PDB entry 2VDR | X-ray diffraction, 2.40 A resolution | chains H and L of the 5 polymer chains in the assembly

# Chain H
Molecule: Monoclonal antibody 10E5 heavy chain
From: Mus musculus
Notes: antibody fragment or engineered binder
Amino-acid sequence (221 residues; numbered 1 to 221; the number before each row is that of its first residue):
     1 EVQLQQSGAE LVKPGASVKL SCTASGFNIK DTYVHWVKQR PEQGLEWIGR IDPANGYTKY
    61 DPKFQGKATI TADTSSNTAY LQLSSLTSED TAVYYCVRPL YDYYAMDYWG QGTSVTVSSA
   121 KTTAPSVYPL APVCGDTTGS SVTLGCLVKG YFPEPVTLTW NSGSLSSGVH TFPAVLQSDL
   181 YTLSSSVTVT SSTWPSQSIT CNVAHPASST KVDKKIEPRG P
Disordered / not traced: 135-136
Disulfides: Cys22-Cys96, Cys146-Cys201

# Chain L
Molecule: Monoclonal antibody 10E5 light chain
From: Mus musculus
Notes: antibody fragment or engineered binder
Amino-acid sequence (214 residues; each row starts with the number of its first residue):
     1 DILMTQSPSS MSVSLGDTVS ITCHASQGIS SNIGWLQQKP GKSFMGLIYY GTNLVDGVPS
    61 RFSGSGSGAD YSLTISSLDS EDFADYYCVQ YAQLPYTFGG GTKLEIKRAD AAPTVSIFPP
   121 SSEQLTSGGA SVVCFLNNFY PKDINVKWKI DGSERQNGVL NSWTDQDSKD STYSMSSTLT
   181 LTKDEYERHN SYTCEATHKT STSPIVKSFN RNEC
Disulfides: Cys23-Cys88, Cys134-Cys194
What the authors report for this chain:
  - post-translational modification sites: Asn157

# How chain H and chain L interact
Contacting residue pairs (76):
  His35(H) with Tyr96(L)
  Gln39(H) with Gln38(L), hydrogen bond; Phe44(L); Tyr87(L)
  Leu45(H) with Phe44(L), hydrophobic; Tyr87(L), hydrophobic; Phe98(L)
  Trp47(H) with Pro95(L), hydrophobic; Tyr96(L); Phe98(L)
  Lys59(H) with Leu94(L)
  Asp61(H) with Pro95(L)
  Tyr95(H) with Gln38(L), hydrogen bond; Ser43(L); Phe44(L), hydrophobic
  Leu100(H) with Val55(L), hydrophobic; Asp56(L)
  Tyr101(H) with Tyr49(L); Asp56(L), hydrogen bond
  Asp102(H) with Tyr91(L)
  Tyr104(H) with Tyr91(L); Tyr96(L), hydrogen bond (backbone-side chain)
  Ala105(H) with Tyr91(L)
  Met106(H) with Leu36(L); Tyr96(L), hydrophobic
  Asp107(H) with Gly46(L), hydrogen bond (backbone-backbone); Tyr49(L); Val55(L)
  Trp109(H) with Leu36(L); Phe44(L), hydrophobic
  Gly110(H) with Ser43(L), hydrogen bond (backbone-side chain)
  Gln111(H) with Ser43(L)
  Tyr128(H) with Ser121(L); Glu123(L); Gln124(L); Ser127(L)
  Pro129(H) with Ser121(L); Glu123(L)
  Leu130(H) with Phe118(L); Val133(L), hydrophobic
  Ala131(H) with Phe118(L)
  Val133(H) with Ile117(L); Pro119(L); Phe209(L), hydrophobic
  Cys134(H) with Cys214(L), disulfide
  Thr143(H) with Ser116(L); Phe118(L)
  Gly145(H) with Phe135(L)
  Leu147(H) with Ser131(L)
  Lys149(H) with Ser131(L); Thr180(L)
  His170(H) with Asn137(L); Asn138(L), hydrogen bond; Ser174(L), hydrogen bond
  Phe172(H) with Phe135(L), hydrophobic; Asn137(L); Ser162(L); Thr164(L); Ser174(L); Met175(L); Ser176(L)
  Pro173(H) with Ser162(L), hydrogen bond (backbone-side chain); Trp163(L)
  Val175(H) with Leu160(L), hydrophobic; Asn161(L); Ser162(L)
  Gln177(H) with Leu160(L)
  Ser184(H) with Phe135(L); Ser176(L), hydrogen bond
  Ser185(H) with Phe135(L)
  Ser186(H) with Phe135(L); Asn137(L), hydrogen bond
  Lys214(H) with Glu123(L), salt bridge
  Arg219(H) with Pro119(L), hydrogen bond (side chain-backbone); Pro120(L), hydrogen bond (side chain-backbone)
  Gly220(H) with Cys214(L)
Other interface residues (no listed pair), chain H (47 interface residues in all): Val37, Glu46, Arg50, Gly112, Pro132, Leu144, Thr171, Thr182, Pro221
Other interface residues (no listed pair), chain L (45 interface residues in all): Met45, Ile48, Tyr50, Asp167, Thr178, Glu213
Inter-chain disulfides: Cys134(H)-Cys214(L)

# In short
Chain H and chain L form an interface of 47 and 45 residues respectively; the contacts include 1 disulfide
bond, 13 hydrogen bonds and 1 salt bridge. Among the polar pairs are Lys214(H)-Glu123(L), Gln39(H)-Gln38(L)
and Tyr95(H)-Gln38(L). From the paper: a modification site at Asn157(L).
Here chain H is Monoclonal antibody 10E5 heavy chain and chain L is Monoclonal antibody 10E5 light chain, both
from Mus musculus. Entry 2VDR (Integrin AlphaIIbBeta3 Headpiece Bound to a chimeric Fibrinogen Gamma chain
peptide, LGGAKQRGDV) was determined by X-ray diffraction together with 2VC2, 2VDK, 2VDL, 2VDM, 2VDN, 2VDO,
2VDP and 2VDQ from the same study.
